Entry 9CJB (electron microscopy, 1.97 A resolution); this record covers chains A and B of the 4 polymer chains in the assembly.

# Chain A
Molecule: Nitrogenase molybdenum-iron protein alpha chain
Source organism: Azotobacter vinelandii
Notes: EC 1.18.6.1
UniProtKB: P07328 (NIFD_AZOVI); residues 1-492 here = UniProt positions 1-492
Sequence (492 residues; each row starts with the number of its first residue):
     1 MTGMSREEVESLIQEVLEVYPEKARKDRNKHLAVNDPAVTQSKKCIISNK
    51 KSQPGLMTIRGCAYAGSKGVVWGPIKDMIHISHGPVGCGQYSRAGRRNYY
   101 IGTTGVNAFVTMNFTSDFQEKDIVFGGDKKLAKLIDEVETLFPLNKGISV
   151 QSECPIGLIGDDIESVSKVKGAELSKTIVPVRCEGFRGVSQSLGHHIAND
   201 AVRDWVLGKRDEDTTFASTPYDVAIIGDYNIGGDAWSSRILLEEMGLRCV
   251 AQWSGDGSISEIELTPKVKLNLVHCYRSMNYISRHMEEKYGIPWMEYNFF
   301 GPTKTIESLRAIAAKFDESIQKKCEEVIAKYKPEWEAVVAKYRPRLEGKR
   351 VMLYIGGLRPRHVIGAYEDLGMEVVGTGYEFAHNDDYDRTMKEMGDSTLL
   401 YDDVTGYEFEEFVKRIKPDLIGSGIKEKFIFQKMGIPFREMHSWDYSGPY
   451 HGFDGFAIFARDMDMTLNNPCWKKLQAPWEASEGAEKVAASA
Disordered / not traced: 1-50, 354-361, 377-409, 424-426, 481-492
Bound ions: fe(8)-S(7) cluster Fe: C62, C88, C154 (shared with C70(B), C95(B), C153(B) of chain B); Fe ion near C275 (its only coordinating residue here)
Residues lining bound ligands:
  - fe(8)-S(7) cluster (CLF): C62, Y64, P85, V86, G87, C88, Y91, E153, C154, G185, F186
  - ICS (iron-sulfur-molybdenum cluster with interstitial carbon): V70, R96, Q191, H195, Y229, C275, R277, S278, E440, H442, W444
Swiss-Prot annotation at these positions:
  - binding site ([8Fe-7S] cluster): C62, C88, C154
  - binding site ([7Fe-Mo-9S-C-homocitryl] cluster): C275, H442
  - mutagenesis: H195 (H195Q: No nitrogenase activity)
From the paper describing this entry:
  - binding site for ICS: W444
  - conformationally variable residues (loop rearrangement, order/disorder transition, side-chain flip): M1 to K50, W253, I355 to R361, E380 to F409, H442
  - contacts within the chain: H274-H442, H442-H451

# Chain B
Molecule: Nitrogenase molybdenum-iron protein beta chain
Source organism: Azotobacter vinelandii
Notes: EC 1.18.6.1
UniProtKB: P07329 (NIFK_AZOVI); residues 1-523 here = UniProt positions 1-523
Sequence (523 residues; numbered 1 to 523; the number before each row is that of its first residue):
     1 MSQQVDKIKASYPLFLDQDYKDMLAKKRDGFEEKYPQDKIDEVFQWTTTK
    51 EYQELNFQREALTVNPAKACQPLGAVLCALGFEKTMPYVHGSQGCVAYFR
   101 SYFNRHFREPVSCVSDSMTEDAAVFGGQQNMKDGLQNCKATYKPDMIAVS
   151 TTCMAEVIGDDLNAFINNSKKEGFIPDEFPVPFAHTPSFVGSHVTGWDNM
   201 FEGIARYFTLKSMDDKVVGSNKKINIVPGFETYLGNFRVIKRMLSEMGVG
   251 YSLLSDPEEVLDTPADGQFRMYAGGTTQEEMKDAPNALNTVLLQPWHLEK
   301 TKKFVEGTWKHEVPKLNIPMGLDWTDEFLMKVSEISGQPIPASLTKERGR
   351 LVDMMTDSHTWLHGKRFALWGDPDFVMGLVKFLLELGCEPVHILCHNGNK
   401 RWKKAVDAILAASPYGKNATVYIGKDLWHLRSLVFTDKPDFMIGNSYGKF
   451 IQRDTLHKGKEFEVPLIRIGFPIFDRHHLHRSTTLGYEGAMQILTTLVNS
   501 ILERLDEETRGMQATDYNHDLVR
Disordered / not traced: 1
Bound ions: fe(8)-S(7) cluster Fe: C70, C95, C153 (shared with C62(A), C88(A), C154(A) of chain A); Fe ion site 1: R108, E109 (shared with 2 residues of chain D); Fe ion site 2: D353, D357 (shared with 2 residues of chain D)
Residues lining bound ligands: fe(8)-S(7) cluster (CLF): C70, P72, S92, G94, C95, Y98, F99, T152, C153, S188
Swiss-Prot annotation at these positions:
  - binding site ([8Fe-7S] cluster): C70, C95, C153, S188
From the paper describing this entry:
  - conformationally variable residues (side-chain flip): Q93

# How chain A and chain B interact
Contacting residue pairs - 185 pairs, chain A then chain B:
  S52(A) - S117(B)
  Q53(A) - N137(B)
  P54(A) - S115(B)
  P54(A) - D116(B)
  P54(A) - N130(B)
  P54(A) - G134(B)
  P54(A) - N137(B)  hydrogen bond (backbone-side chain)
  G55(A) - V114(B)
  G55(A) - S115(B)  hydrogen bond (backbone-backbone)
  G55(A) - D116(B)
  G55(A) - G134(B)
  G55(A) - C138(B)
  G55(A) - Y142(B)
  L56(A) - N137(B)
  L56(A) - T141(B)
  L56(A) - Y142(B)  hydrogen bond (backbone-side chain)
  M57(A) - R100(B)
  M57(A) - S112(B)
  M57(A) - C113(B)
  M57(A) - V114(B)
  M57(A) - Y142(B)
  M57(A) - M271(B)  hydrophobic
  T58(A) - Q93(B)  hydrogen bond (backbone-side chain)
  T58(A) - R100(B)  hydrogen bond (backbone-side chain)
  I59(A) - A97(B)
  I59(A) - R100(B)
  R60(A) - Q93(B)  hydrogen bond (backbone-side chain)
  R60(A) - A97(B)
  C62(A) - G94(B)
  Y64(A) - Y98(B)
  A65(A) - Y98(B)
  K76(A) - E32(B)  salt bridge
  P85(A) - S188(B)
  V86(A) - P66(B)  hydrophobic
  V86(A) - K68(B)
  V86(A) - A69(B)
  G87(A) - C70(B)
  Q90(A) - P66(B)  hydrogen bond (side chain-backbone)
  Q90(A) - K68(B)  hydrogen bond (side chain-backbone)
  Q90(A) - Y102(B)
  Q90(A) - Y447(B)
  Y91(A) - A69(B)
  Y91(A) - C70(B)  hydrogen bond
  Y91(A) - L73(B)
  Y91(A) - Y98(B)  hydrophobic
  Y91(A) - F99(B)  hydrophobic
  Y91(A) - Y102(B)  hydrophobic
  S92(A) - Y98(B)
  R93(A) - N65(B)  hydrogen bond
  R93(A) - Y447(B)
  R93(A) - F450(B)
  G95(A) - R105(B)  hydrogen bond (backbone-side chain)
  Y99(A) - S11(B)
  G102(A) - K34(B)
  T103(A) - I40(B)
  T104(A) - R453(B)
  G105(A) - W428(B)
  V106(A) - I40(B)
  V106(A) - V43(B)  hydrophobic
  V106(A) - F44(B)  hydrophobic
  N107(A) - K34(B)
  N107(A) - I40(B)
  M112(A) - V64(B)  hydrophobic
  M112(A) - N65(B)
  M112(A) - W428(B)  hydrophobic
  N113(A) - T63(B)
  N113(A) - V64(B)
  N113(A) - N65(B)  hydrogen bond (backbone-backbone)
  N113(A) - P66(B)
  F114(A) - L62(B)  hydrophobic
  F114(A) - T63(B)
  F114(A) - V64(B)  hydrophobic
  T115(A) - L62(B)
  T115(A) - T63(B)  hydrogen bond (backbone-backbone)
  S116(A) - A61(B)
  D117(A) - T63(B)
  D117(A) - K68(B)  salt bridge
  F118(A) - F189(B)
  Q119(A) - F189(B)
  E120(A) - F189(B)  hydrogen bond (backbone-backbone)
  E120(A) - V190(B)
  I123(A) - V157(B)  hydrophobic
  I123(A) - F189(B)  hydrophobic
  K130(A) - A61(B)
  K133(A) - E60(B)  salt bridge
  K133(A) - A61(B)
  L134(A) - A61(B)
  L134(A) - L62(B)  hydrophobic
  E137(A) - R59(B)
  E137(A) - E60(B)  hydrogen bond (side chain-backbone)
  E137(A) - A61(B)  hydrogen bond (side chain-backbone)
  E137(A) - L62(B)  hydrogen bond (side chain-backbone)
  V138(A) - L62(B)  hydrophobic
  T140(A) - W46(B)
  L141(A) - Y52(B)  hydrogen bond (backbone-side chain)
  L141(A) - L55(B)  hydrophobic
  L141(A) - N56(B)
  L141(A) - R59(B)
  F142(A) - W428(B)  hydrophobic
  P143(A) - W46(B)
  L144(A) - Y35(B)
  L144(A) - K39(B)
  L144(A) - V43(B)  hydrophobic
  K146(A) - E32(B)  hydrogen bond (side chain-backbone)
  K146(A) - E33(B)  hydrogen bond (side chain-backbone)
  C154(A) - S92(B)
  C154(A) - C153(B)  hydrophobic
  P155(A) - C153(B)
  L158(A) - A123(B)  hydrophobic
  L158(A) - M154(B)  hydrophobic
  L158(A) - V157(B)  hydrophobic
  I159(A) - V157(B)  hydrophobic
  F186(A) - M118(B)
  F186(A) - T119(B)
  F186(A) - E120(B)  hydrogen bond (backbone-backbone)
  F186(A) - M154(B)  hydrophobic
  R187(A) - E120(B)
  G188(A) - T119(B)
  G188(A) - E120(B)  hydrogen bond (backbone-side chain)
  R210(A) - E33(B)  salt bridge
  G232(A) - S11(B)
  G232(A) - F15(B)
  G233(A) - F15(B)
  W236(A) - F15(B)  hydrophobic
  W236(A) - Y20(B)
  W236(A) - M23(B)
  W236(A) - L24(B)
  S237(A) - Y20(B)  hydrogen bond
  R239(A) - M23(B)
  R239(A) - K27(B)
  R239(A) - F31(B)
  I240(A) - D19(B)
  I240(A) - Y20(B)  hydrophobic
  I240(A) - M23(B)  hydrogen bond (backbone-side chain)
  R248(A) - F31(B)
  C249(A) - F31(B)
  V250(A) - F31(B)
  Q252(A) - K27(B)
  D256(A) - K27(B)  salt bridge
  S258(A) - E32(B)
  S260(A) - F31(B)  hydrogen bond (side chain-backbone)
  S260(A) - E32(B)  hydrogen bond (side chain-backbone)
  S260(A) - E33(B)
  E261(A) - K27(B)  salt bridge
  E261(A) - F31(B)
  E261(A) - E32(B)
  Y331(A) - S2(B)
  E334(A) - S2(B)  hydrogen bond (side chain-backbone)
  E334(A) - Q3(B)  hydrogen bond (side chain-backbone)
  A337(A) - V5(B)
  V338(A) - V5(B)  hydrophobic
  K341(A) - V5(B)
  Y342(A) - I8(B)  hydrophobic
  E427(A) - R100(B)  salt bridge
  F429(A) - N104(B)
  F429(A) - R108(B)
  F429(A) - E109(B)
  F429(A) - P110(B)
  I430(A) - F269(B)  hydrophobic
  K433(A) - E109(B)  salt bridge
  K433(A) - P110(B)
  K433(A) - T263(B)  hydrogen bond (side chain-backbone)
  K433(A) - P264(B)
  K433(A) - G267(B)
  K433(A) - Q268(B)  hydrogen bond (backbone-backbone)
  K433(A) - F269(B)
  M434(A) - G267(B)
  M434(A) - F269(B)  hydrophobic
  Y446(A) - R108(B)
  G448(A) - A10(B)
  G448(A) - S11(B)  hydrogen bond (backbone-backbone)
  P449(A) - F15(B)  hydrophobic
  D454(A) - S2(B)  hydrogen bond (side chain-backbone)
  D454(A) - Q3(B)  hydrogen bond (backbone-side chain)
  D454(A) - Y20(B)  hydrogen bond
  A457(A) - I8(B)
  I458(A) - Q3(B)
  I458(A) - I8(B)  hydrophobic
  I458(A) - K9(B)
  I458(A) - A10(B)  hydrophobic
  R461(A) - I8(B)  hydrogen bond (side chain-backbone)
  R461(A) - A10(B)
  L475(A) - A265(B)
  L475(A) - D266(B)
  L475(A) - G267(B)
Interface residues without a listed pair, chain A (104 interface residues in all): G61, D77, I81, C88, A94, R97, I101, T111, L193, F216, E243, E244, L264, S447
Interface residues without a listed pair, chain B (95 interface residues in all): D6, L14, Q58, A67, M86, D133, I158, H396, L427, D454

# In short
104 residues of chain A face 95 of chain B across their interface; the contacts include 35 hydrogen bonds and
8 salt bridges. Among the polar pairs are K76(A)-E32(B), D117(A)-K68(B) and K133(A)-E60(B). The paper reports
a binding site for ICS at W444(A); conformational variability at M1(A), W253(A) and Q93(B) among others.
Chain A is Nitrogenase molybdenum-iron protein alpha chain and chain B is Nitrogenase molybdenum-iron protein
beta chain, both from Azotobacter vinelandii; the structure, CryoEM structure of nitrogenase MoFe-protein 60
minute time point under alkaline turnover, was determined by electron microscopy together with 9CJC, 9CJD,
9CJE and 9CJF from the same study.
